PDB entry 6USQ | X-ray diffraction, 3.62 A resolution | chains A and E of the 3 polymer chains in the assembly

# Chain A
Protein: Telomerase reverse transcriptase
From: Tribolium castaneum
Notes: EC 2.7.7.49
UniProtKB: Q0QHL8 (Q0QHL8_TRICA); residue numbers follow UniProt; this construct covers 1-596
Chain sequence (597 residues; numbered 0 to 596; the number before each row is that of its first residue; numbering starts at 0):
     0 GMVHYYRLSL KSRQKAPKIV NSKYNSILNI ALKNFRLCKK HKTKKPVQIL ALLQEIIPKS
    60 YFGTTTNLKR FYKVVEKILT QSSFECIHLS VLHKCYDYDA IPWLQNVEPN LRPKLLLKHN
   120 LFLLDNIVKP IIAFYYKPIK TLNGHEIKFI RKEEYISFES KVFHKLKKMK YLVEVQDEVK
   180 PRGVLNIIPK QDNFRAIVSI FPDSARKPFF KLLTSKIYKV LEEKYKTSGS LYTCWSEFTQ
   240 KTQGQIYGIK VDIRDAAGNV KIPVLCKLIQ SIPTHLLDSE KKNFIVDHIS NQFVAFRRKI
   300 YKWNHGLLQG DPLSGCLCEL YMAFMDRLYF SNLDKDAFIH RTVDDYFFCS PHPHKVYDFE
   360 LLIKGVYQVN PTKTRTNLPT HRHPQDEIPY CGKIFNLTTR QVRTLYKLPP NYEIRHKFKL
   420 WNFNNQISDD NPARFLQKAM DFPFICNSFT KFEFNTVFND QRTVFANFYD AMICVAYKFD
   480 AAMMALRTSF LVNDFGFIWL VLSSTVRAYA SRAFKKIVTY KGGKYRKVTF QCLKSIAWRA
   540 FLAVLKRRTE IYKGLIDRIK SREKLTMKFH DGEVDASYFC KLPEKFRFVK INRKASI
Disordered / not traced: 0
Construct notes: expression tag (0); engineered mutation Ala-256 (Tyr in Q0QHL8)
Reported in the primary citation:
  - catalytic residues: Asp-251, Asp-343, Asp-344
  - mutagenesis - R194A (28-fold), Q308A (60 fold): decreased catalytic activity on dGTP
  - mutagenesis - R194A (5 fold), Q308A (2 fold): decreased binding to dGTP

# Chain E
Molecule: 15-nt DNA strand
Sequence (15 nucleotides; each row starts with the number of its first residue):
     1 GGTCAGGTCA GGTCA

# How chain A and chain E interact
Pairs across the interface - 23 pairs, chain A then chain E:
  Thr-341(A) with DA15(E), sugar contact
  Val-342(A) with DA15(E), sugar contact
  Asp-343(A) with DA15(E), phosphate contact
  Asp-344(A) with DA15(E), phosphate contact
  Cys-390(A) with DC14(E), phosphate contact
  Gly-391(A) with DC14(E), phosphate contact
  Lys-406(A) with DC14(E), salt bridge to the phosphate; DA15(E), salt bridge to the phosphate
  Phe-417(A) with DG12(E), phosphate contact
  Lys-418(A) with DG11(E), salt bridge to the phosphate; DG12(E), hydrogen bond to the phosphate
  Asn-421(A) with DA10(E), sugar contact; DG11(E), phosphate contact
  Asn-423(A) with DA10(E), hydrogen bond to the phosphate
  Pro-442(A) with DG11(E), hydrogen bond to the base
  Phe-443(A) with DG11(E), phosphate contact; DG12(E), sugar contact
  Cys-445(A) with DG11(E), base contact
  Asn-446(A) with DG11(E), base contact; DG12(E), hydrogen bond to the base; DT13(E), sugar contact
  Lys-477(A) with DG11(E), hydrogen bond to the phosphate; DG12(E), salt bridge to the phosphate
Other interface residues (no listed pair), chain A (19 interface residues in all): His-144, Lys-416, Trp-420

# Summary
The interface between chain A and chain E involves 19 residues on one side and 6 on the other, with 5 hydrogen
bonds and 4 salt bridges. Polar pairs include Pro-442(A)/DG11(E), Asn-446(A)/DG12(E) and Lys-418(A)/DG12(E).
The paper reports catalytic residues Asp-251(A), Asp-343(A) and Asp-344(A); R194A and Q308A of chain A reduce
catalytic activity on dGTP.
Here chain A is Telomerase reverse transcriptase (Tribolium castaneum) and chain E is a 15-nt DNA strand.
Entry 6USQ (Telomerase Reverse Transcriptase binary complex with Y256A mutation, TERT:DNA) was determined by
X-ray diffraction (same publication as 6USO, 6USP and 6USR).
